6CO4 - chains A and B; structure by solution NMR.

# Chain A
Molecule: Proteasomal ubiquitin receptor ADRM1
From: Homo sapiens
UniProtKB: Q16186 (ADRM1_HUMAN); residue numbers follow UniProt; this construct covers 1-150
Chain sequence (154 residues; numbered -3 to 150; the number before each row is that of its first residue; numbers below 1 keep their minus sign (Gly-3 is residue -3)):
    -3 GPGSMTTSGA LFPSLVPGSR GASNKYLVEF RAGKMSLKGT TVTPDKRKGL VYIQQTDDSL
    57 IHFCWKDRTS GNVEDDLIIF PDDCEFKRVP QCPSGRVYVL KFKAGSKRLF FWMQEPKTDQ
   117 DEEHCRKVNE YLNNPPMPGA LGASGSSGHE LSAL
Disordered / not traced: -3 to 19, 133-150
Construct notes: expression tag (-3 to 0)

# Chain B
Molecule: 26S proteasome non-ATPase regulatory subunit 1
From: Homo sapiens
UniProtKB: Q99460 (PSMD1_HUMAN); numbering as in UniProt (aligned over 940-953)
Chain sequence (18 residues; each row starts with the number of its first residue):
   936 GPGSQEPEPP EPFEYIDD
Disordered / not traced: 936-939
Construct notes: expression tag (936-939)

# Interface between chain A and chain B
Pairs across the interface (22; chain A residue first):
  Leu33(A) - Tyr950(B)
  Thr36(A) - Glu949(B)
  Thr36(A) - Tyr950(B)
  Thr37(A) - Phe948(B)
  Val38(A) - Pro947(B)
  Val38(A) - Phe948(B)
  Val38(A) - Tyr950(B)
  Thr39(A) - Pro947(B)
  Pro40(A) - Pro945(B)
  Pro40(A) - Pro947(B)
  Lys44(A) - Glu941(B)
  Arg64(A) - Glu941(B)
  Gln87(A) - Tyr950(B)
  Gln87(A) - Ile951(B)
  Cys88(A) - Phe948(B)
  Arg104(A) - Tyr950(B)
  Phe106(A) - Tyr950(B)
  Trp108(A) - Pro944(B)
  Trp108(A) - Pro945(B)
  Gln110(A) - Pro942(B)
  Glu111(A) - Pro942(B)
  Pro112(A) - Pro942(B)
Other interface residues (no listed pair), chain A (20 interface residues in all): Met31, Lys42, Ser90, Met109
Other interface residues (no listed pair), chain B (12 interface residues in all): Gln940, Glu943, Glu946
Interface features reported in the paper:
  - residue pairs: Met31(A)-Phe948(B) (hydrophobic contact), Leu33(A)-Tyr950(B) (hydrophobic contact), Thr36(A)-Tyr950(B) (hydrophobic contact), Val38(A)-Tyr950(B) (hydrophobic contact), Val38(A)-Phe948(B) (hydrogen bond), Thr39(A)-Pro947(B), Pro40(A)-Pro947(B), Arg104(A)-Tyr950(B) (hydrophobic contact), Trp108(A)-Pro944(B), Trp108(A)-Pro942(B), Gln110(A)-Pro942(B) (backbone contact), Pro112(A)-Pro942(B), Pro945(B)-Trp108(A)
  - interface residues, chain B: Phe948(B), Tyr950(B)

# Summary
20 residues of chain A and 12 residues of chain B are in contact. The authors report hydrophobic contacts
between Met31(A) and Phe948(B), Leu33(A) and Tyr950(B) and Thr36(A) and Tyr950(B) among others; a hydrogen
bond between Val38(A) and Phe948(B); contacts between Thr39(A) and Pro947(B), Pro40(A) and Pro947(B) and
Trp108(A) and Pro944(B) among others. The paper reports interface residues Phe948(B) and Tyr950(B).
Chain A is Proteasomal ubiquitin receptor ADRM1 and chain B is 26S proteasome non-ATPase regulatory subunit 1,
both from Homo sapiens; the structure, Structure of the Rpn13-Rpn2 complex provides insights for Rpn13 and
Uch37 as anticancer targets, was determined by solution NMR.
